6W0E - chains A and C of the 3 polymer chains in the assembly; structure by X-ray diffraction, 3.51 A resolution.

== Chain A ==
Molecule: Fab Heavy Chain
Source organism: Rattus norvegicus
Notes: antibody fragment or engineered binder
Chain sequence (219 residues; numbered 1 to 219; the number before each row is that of its first residue):
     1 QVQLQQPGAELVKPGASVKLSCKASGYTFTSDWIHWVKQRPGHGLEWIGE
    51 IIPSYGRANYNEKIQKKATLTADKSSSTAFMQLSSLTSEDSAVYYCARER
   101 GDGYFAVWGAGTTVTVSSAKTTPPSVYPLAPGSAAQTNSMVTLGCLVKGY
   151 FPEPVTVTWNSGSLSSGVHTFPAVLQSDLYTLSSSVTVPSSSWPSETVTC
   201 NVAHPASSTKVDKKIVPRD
Disulfide bonds: Cys-22/Cys-96, Cys-145/Cys-200

== Chain C ==
Molecule: pH-gated potassium channel KcsA
Source organism: Streptomyces lividans
UniProt: P0A334 (KCSA_STRLI); residue numbers follow UniProt; this construct covers 28-120
Chain sequence (93 residues; row label = number of the first residue in the row):
    28 AAGAATVLLVIVLLAGSYLAVLAERGAPGAQLITYPRALWWSVETATTVG
    78 YGDLYPVTLWGRLVAVVVMVAGITSFGLVTAALATWFVGREQE
Bound ions: barium ion near Thr-75 (its only coordinating residue here); K+ near Gly-77 (its only coordinating residue here)
Curated features (UniProtKB/Swiss-Prot):
  - motif: Thr-75 to Asp-80 (Selectivity filter)
From the paper describing this entry:
  - conformationally variable residues (loop rearrangement): Gly-77

== Chain A / chain C interface ==
Contacting residue pairs (18; chain A residue first):
  Thr-30(A) / Tyr-45(C)
  Ser-31(A) / Tyr-62(C)
  Trp-33(A) / Arg-52(C)
  Trp-33(A) / Tyr-62(C)  hydrogen bond
  Glu-50(A) / Arg-52(C)  salt bridge
  Ile-52(A) / Tyr-45(C)
  Ile-52(A) / Leu-49(C)  hydrophobic
  Tyr-55(A) / Tyr-45(C)
  Tyr-55(A) / Leu-49(C)  hydrophobic
  Arg-57(A) / Leu-49(C)
  Arg-57(A) / Arg-52(C)  hydrogen bond (side chain-backbone)
  Asn-59(A) / Arg-52(C)  hydrogen bond (side chain-backbone)
  Asn-59(A) / Gly-53(C)
  Glu-62(A) / Pro-55(C)
  Glu-99(A) / Arg-52(C)  salt bridge
  Gly-101(A) / Arg-52(C)
  Gly-101(A) / Thr-61(C)
  Gly-101(A) / Tyr-62(C)  hydrogen bond (backbone-backbone)
Interface residues without a listed pair, chain A (15 interface residues in all): His-35, Ser-54, Arg-100, Asp-102
Interface residues without a listed pair, chain C (10 interface residues in all): Val-48, Ala-50, Pro-63

== In short ==
The interface between chain A and chain C involves 15 residues on one side and 10 on the other, with 4
hydrogen bonds and 2 salt bridges. Among the polar pairs are Glu-50(A)/Arg-52(C), Glu-99(A)/Arg-52(C) and
Trp-33(A)/Tyr-62(C). From the paper: conformational variability at Gly-77(C).
Chain A is Fab Heavy Chain (Rattus norvegicus) and chain C is pH-gated potassium channel KcsA (Streptomyces
lividans); the structure, Open-gate KcsA soaked in 10 mM BaCl2, was determined by X-ray diffraction (same
publication as 6W0A, 6W0B, 6W0C, 6W0D, 6W0F, 6W0G and 3 further entries).
